Entry 7B5H (electron microscopy, 3.20 A resolution); this record covers chains AI and AO of the 96 polymer chains in the assembly.

[Chain AI]
Protein: All3318 protein
Organism: Nostoc sp. (strain PCC 7120 / SAG 25.82 / UTEX 2576)
Notes: fragment: baseplate protein Cis9
Reference sequence: Q8YRX4 (Q8YRX4_NOSS1); residues 1-149 here = UniProt positions 1-149
Sequence (149 residues; each row starts with the number of its first residue):
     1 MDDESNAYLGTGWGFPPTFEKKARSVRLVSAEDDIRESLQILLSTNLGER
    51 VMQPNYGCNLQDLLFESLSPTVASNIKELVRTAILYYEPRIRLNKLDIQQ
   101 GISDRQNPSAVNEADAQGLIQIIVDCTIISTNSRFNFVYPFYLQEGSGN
Not modelled in the structure: 1, 103-110, 148-149

[Chain AO]
Protein: All3325 protein
Organism: Nostoc sp. (strain PCC 7120 / SAG 25.82 / UTEX 2576)
Notes: fragment: sheath protein Cis2
Reference sequence: Q8YRW7 (Q8YRW7_NOSS1); numbering as in UniProt (aligned over 1-484)
Sequence (484 residues; each row starts with the number of its first residue):
     1 MPSTYKTPGVYIEEISKFPPSIAQVETAIPAFIGYTQIAKVGVENFHTDA
    51 DNLILRPVRITSLLEYEQFFGKAINETTIQVVIQDTTDSRGNLTERKASA
   101 RITSPSPHNLYYSMQAYFANGGGPCYIVSVGPMSNTGTIQLEALQNGLAE
   151 VAKEDEVTLLVFPESQSLSDENYAALMSAALEQCANLQDRFTVMDLKLPA
   201 TRPIPANAIVGASNAFRDLSLPQDNLKYGACYAPDIETIFNYFYQEDAVT
   251 IFRSVNGGAEEQDTLTMAGYNPANGGDGIQYALIESAIDQLPLILPPSPL
   301 VVGQYARTDNTRGVWKAPANVALSSVIKPVLKITNEQQNNLNVHPTGKSI
   351 NAIRAFTGKGTLIWGARTLAGNDNEWRYVSVRRFFNMAEESIKKGSEPFV
   401 FEPNDANTWTKVKAMIENFLTLQWRAGALAGAKPEQAFYVKIGLNETMTA
   451 LDILEGRMIVEIGMAVVRPAEFIILKFSHKMQES
Not modelled in the structure: 1-2, 17-23, 483-484

[Chain AI / chain AO interface]
Pairs across the interface (56; chain AI residue first):
  Leu39(AI) - Phe477(AO)  hydrophobic
  Gln40(AI) - Phe477(AO)
  Leu43(AI) - Leu475(AO)  hydrophobic
  Asn46(AI) - Lys359(AO)
  Asn59(AI) - Lys359(AO)
  Gln61(AI) - Asn320(AO)
  Gln61(AI) - Phe356(AO)
  Gln61(AI) - Trp364(AO)
  Asp62(AI) - Asn320(AO)
  Asp62(AI) - Lys359(AO)  salt bridge
  Leu64(AI) - Asn320(AO)  hydrogen bond (backbone-side chain)
  Leu64(AI) - Trp364(AO)  hydrophobic
  Leu64(AI) - Ala470(AO)
  Leu64(AI) - Glu471(AO)
  Leu64(AI) - Ile473(AO)  hydrophobic
  Phe65(AI) - Lys316(AO)  hydrogen bond (backbone-side chain)
  Phe65(AI) - Ala317(AO)
  Phe65(AI) - Asn320(AO)
  Phe65(AI) - Gly365(AO)
  Phe65(AI) - Ala470(AO)  hydrogen bond (backbone-backbone)
  Glu66(AI) - Arg312(AO)  salt bridge
  Glu66(AI) - Lys316(AO)
  Glu66(AI) - Ala470(AO)  hydrogen bond (backbone-backbone)
  Ser67(AI) - Arg468(AO)  hydrogen bond (side chain-backbone)
  Gln100(AI) - Arg468(AO)
  Ala114(AI) - Asn374(AO)
  Ala114(AI) - Arg377(AO)
  Gln117(AI) - Arg468(AO)  hydrogen bond
  Gln117(AI) - Pro469(AO)
  Gly118(AI) - Pro469(AO)
  Gly118(AI) - Ala470(AO)
  Gly118(AI) - Glu471(AO)  hydrogen bond (backbone-backbone)
  Gly118(AI) - Phe472(AO)  hydrogen bond (backbone-backbone)
  Leu119(AI) - Phe472(AO)
  Ile120(AI) - Ala470(AO)  hydrophobic
  Ile120(AI) - Phe472(AO)  hydrogen bond (backbone-backbone)
  Ile120(AI) - Ile473(AO)
  Ile120(AI) - Ile474(AO)  hydrogen bond (backbone-backbone)
  Gln121(AI) - Ile474(AO)
  Gln121(AI) - Lys476(AO)
  Ile122(AI) - Ile473(AO)  hydrophobic
  Ile122(AI) - Ile474(AO)  hydrogen bond (backbone-backbone)
  Ile122(AI) - Leu475(AO)
  Ile122(AI) - Lys476(AO)  hydrogen bond (backbone-backbone)
  Ile123(AI) - Lys476(AO)
  Val124(AI) - Lys476(AO)  hydrogen bond (backbone-backbone)
  Val124(AI) - Phe477(AO)
  Val124(AI) - Ser478(AO)  hydrogen bond (backbone-backbone)
  Asp125(AI) - Ser478(AO)
  Asp125(AI) - Lys480(AO)
  Cys126(AI) - Ser478(AO)
  Cys126(AI) - His479(AO)
  Cys126(AI) - Lys480(AO)  hydrogen bond (backbone-backbone)
  Thr127(AI) - Lys480(AO)
  Ile128(AI) - His479(AO)
  Ile128(AI) - Gln482(AO)
Also at the interface, not in a pair above, chain AI (30 interface residues in all): Glu32, Gly48, Leu60, Leu63, Asp115
Also at the interface, not in a pair above, chain AO (29 interface residues in all): Ala319, Thr357, Ala366, Tyr378, Val467

[Overview]
30 residues of chain AI and 29 residues of chain AO are in contact, with 15 hydrogen bonds and 2 salt bridges.
Polar pairs include Asp62(AI)-Lys359(AO), Glu66(AI)-Arg312(AO) and Leu64(AI)-Asn320(AO).
Chain AI is All3318 protein and chain AO is All3325 protein, both from Nostoc sp. (strain PCC 7120 / SAG 25.82
/ UTEX 2576); the structure, Cryo-EM structure of the contractile injection system base plate from Anabaena
PCC7120, was determined by electron microscopy, deposited together with 7B5I.
